PDB entry 8HSR | electron microscopy, 4.00 A resolution | chains G and I of the 14 polymer chains in the assembly

# Chain G
Molecule: DNA-directed RNA polymerase subunit alpha
From: Thermus thermophilus HB8
Notes: EC 2.7.7.6
Reference sequence: Q5SHR6 (RPOA_THET8); residues 1-315 here = UniProt positions 1-315
Sequence (315 residues; row label = number of the first residue in the row):
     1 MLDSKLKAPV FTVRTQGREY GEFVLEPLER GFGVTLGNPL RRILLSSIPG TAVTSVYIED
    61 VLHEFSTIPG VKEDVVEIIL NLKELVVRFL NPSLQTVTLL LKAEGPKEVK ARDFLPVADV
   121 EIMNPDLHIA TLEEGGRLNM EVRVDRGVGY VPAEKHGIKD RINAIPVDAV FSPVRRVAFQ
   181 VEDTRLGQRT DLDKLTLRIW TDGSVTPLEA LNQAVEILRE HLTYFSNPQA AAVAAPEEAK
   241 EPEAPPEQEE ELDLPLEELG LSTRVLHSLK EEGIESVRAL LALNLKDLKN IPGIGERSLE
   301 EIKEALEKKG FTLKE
Not modelled in the structure: 230-315

# Chain I
Molecule: DNA-directed RNA polymerase subunit beta
From: Thermus thermophilus HB8
Notes: EC 2.7.7.6
Reference sequence: Q8RQE9 (RPOB_THET8); residue numbers follow UniProt; this construct covers 1-1119
Sequence (1119 residues; each row starts with the number of its first residue):
     1 MEIKRFGRIR EVIPLPPLTE IQVESYRRAL QADVPPEKRE NVGIQAAFRE TFPIEEEDKG
    61 KGGLVLDFLE YRLGEPPFPQ DECREKDLTY QAPLYARLQL IHKDTGLIKE DEVFLGHIPL
   121 MTEDGSFIIN GADRVIVSQI HRSPGVYFTP DPARPGRYIA SIIPLPKRGP WIDLEVEPNG
   181 VVSMKVNKRK FPLVLLLRVL GYDQETLARE LGAYGELVQG LMDESVFAMR PEEALIRLFT
   241 LLRPGDPPKR DKAVAYVYGL IADPRRYDLG EAGRYKAEEK LGIRLSGRTL ARFEDGEFKD
   301 EVFLPTLRYL FALTAGVPGH EVDDIDHLGN RRIRTVGELM TDQFRVGLAR LARGVRERML
   361 MGSEDSLTPA KLVNSRPLEA AIREFFSRSQ LSQFKDETNP LSSLRHKRRI SALGPGGLTR
   421 ERAGFDVRDV HRTHYGRICP VETPEGANIG LITSLAAYAR VDELGFIRTP YRRVVGGVVT
   481 DEVVYMTATE EDRYTIAQAN TPLEGNRIAA ERVVARRKGE PVIVSPEEVE FMDVSPKQVF
   541 SVNTNLIPFL EHDDANRALM GSNMQTQAVP LIRAQAPVVM TGLEERVVRD SLAALYAEED
   601 GEVAKVDGNR IVVRYEDGRL VEYPLRRFYR SNQGTALDQR PRVVVGQRVR KGDLLADGPA
   661 SENGFLALGQ NVLVAIMPFD GYNFEDAIVI SEELLKRDFY TSIHIERYEI EARDTKLGPE
   721 RITRDIPHLS EAALRDLDEE GVVRIGAEVK PGDILVGRTS FKGESEPTPE ERLLRSIFGE
   781 KARDVKDTSL RVPPGEGGIV VRTVRLRRGD PGVELKPGVR EVVRVYVAQK RKLQVGDKLA
   841 NRHGNKGVVA KILPVEDMPH LPDGTPVDVI LNPLGVPSRM NLGQILETHL GLAGYFLGQR
   901 YISPIFDGAK EPEIKELLAQ AFEVYFGKRK GEGFGVDKRE VEVLRRAEKL GLVTPGKTPE
   961 EQLKELFLQG KVVLYDGRTG EPIEGPIVVG QMFIMKLYHM VEDKMHARST GPYSLITQQP
  1021 LGGKAQFGGQ RFGEMEVWAL EAYGAAHTLQ EMLTLKSDDI EGRNAAYEAI IKGEDVPEPS
  1081 VPESFRVLVK ELQALALDVQ TLDEKDNPVD IFEGLASKR
What the authors report for this chain:
  - conformationally variable residues (helix shift): Lys762 to Asp784

# Chain G / chain I interface
Contacting residue pairs - 60 pairs, chain G then chain I:
  Glu22(G) - Glu932(I)
  Arg30(G) - Lys938(I)
  Val34(G) - Arg939(I)
  Val34(G) - Thr979(I)
  Asn38(G) - Gly977(I)  hydrogen bond (side chain-backbone)
  Asn38(G) - Arg978(I)
  Asn38(G) - Thr979(I)
  Asn38(G) - Gly980(I)
  Arg41(G) - Glu856(I)  hydrogen bond (side chain-backbone)
  Arg41(G) - His860(I)
  Arg42(G) - Glu856(I)
  Arg42(G) - Asp857(I)
  Leu62(G) - Ile745(I)
  Leu62(G) - Gly746(I)
  His63(G) - Ile745(I)
  His63(G) - Gly746(I)
  His63(G) - Ile799(I)
  His63(G) - Val800(I)
  Phe65(G) - Phe628(I)
  Phe65(G) - Ile703(I)  hydrophobic
  Phe65(G) - Ala828(I)
  Thr67(G) - Arg627(I)
  Ile68(G) - Asp607(I)
  Pro69(G) - Asp607(I)
  Gly70(G) - Asp607(I)  hydrogen bond (backbone-side chain)
  Val71(G) - Asp607(I)  hydrogen bond (backbone-side chain)
  Val71(G) - Gly608(I)  hydrogen bond (backbone-backbone)
  Lys72(G) - Gly608(I)
  Lys72(G) - Pro641(I)
  Lys72(G) - Val643(I)  hydrogen bond (side chain-backbone)
  Asp74(G) - Arg627(I)  salt bridge
  Val76(G) - Ile572(I)  hydrophobic
  Glu77(G) - Arg640(I)
  Leu80(G) - Ile572(I)  hydrophobic
  Leu80(G) - Arg573(I)
  Leu80(G) - Asp698(I)
  Glu133(G) - Lys605(I)
  Glu133(G) - Val606(I)  hydrogen bond (side chain-backbone)
  Glu133(G) - Asp607(I)
  Glu133(G) - Arg610(I)  salt bridge
  Tyr150(G) - Leu695(I)
  Ile162(G) - Arg744(I)
  Asp168(G) - Lys832(I)  salt bridge
  Val170(G) - Lys696(I)
  Arg176(G) - Asp863(I)  salt bridge
  Val177(G) - Gly864(I)
  Ala178(G) - Gly864(I)
  Phe179(G) - Arg939(I)
  Gln180(G) - Phe934(I)
  Gln180(G) - Asp937(I)
  Val181(G) - Asp937(I)
  Val181(G) - Lys938(I)
  Val181(G) - Arg939(I)
  Glu182(G) - Gly935(I)  hydrogen bond (side chain-backbone)
  Asp183(G) - Lys938(I)
  Asp193(G) - Lys938(I)  salt bridge
  Thr196(G) - Phe934(I)
  Arg198(G) - Asp863(I)  salt bridge
  Arg198(G) - Phe934(I)
  Trp200(G) - Asp863(I)
Other interface residues (no listed pair), chain G (42 interface residues in all): Tyr20, Leu45, Ser46, Glu64, Lys83, Glu84
Other interface residues (no listed pair), chain I (50 interface residues in all): Arg642, Val644, Val645, Glu692, Val801, Gln829, Lys830, Val855, Pro862, Thr865, Val936, Glu981

# Overview
42 residues of chain G face 50 of chain I across their interface; the contacts include 8 hydrogen bonds and 6
salt bridges. Among the polar pairs are Asp74(G)-Arg627(I), Glu133(G)-Arg610(I) and Asp168(G)-Lys832(I). From
the paper: conformational variability at Lys762(I).
Here chain G is DNA-directed RNA polymerase subunit alpha and chain I is DNA-directed RNA polymerase subunit
beta, both from Thermus thermophilus HB8. Entry 8HSR (Thermus thermophilus Rho-engaged RNAP elongation complex
(composite structure)) was determined by electron microscopy, deposited together with 8HSG, 8HSH, 8HSJ and
8HSL.
